5B13 - chains B and J of the 12 polymer chains in the assembly; structure by X-ray diffraction, 2.09 A resolution.

# Chain B
Protein: Phycoerythrin alpha subunit
Source organism: Palmaria palmata
UniProtKB: F2ZAL8 (F2ZAL8_PALPL); residues 1-164 here = UniProt positions 1-164
Amino-acid sequence (164 residues; numbered 1 to 164; the number before each row is that of its first residue):
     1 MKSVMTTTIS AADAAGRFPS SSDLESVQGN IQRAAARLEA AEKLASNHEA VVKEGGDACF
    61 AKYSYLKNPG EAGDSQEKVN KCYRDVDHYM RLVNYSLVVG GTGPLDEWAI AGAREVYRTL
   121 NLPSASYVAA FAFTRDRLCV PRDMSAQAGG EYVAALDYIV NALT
Glycans and other covalent adducts: phycocyanobilin (CYC) linked to Cys82, Cys139
Small-molecule neighbours:
  - phycocyanobilin (CYC), molecule 1: Leu24, Glu25, Gln28
  - phycocyanobilin (CYC), molecule 2: Arg33, Gln147, Glu151
  - phycocyanobilin (CYC), molecule 3: Lys43, Leu44, Asn47, Ala50, Val51, Glu54, Arg137, Leu138, Val140, Arg142, Asp143, Met144, Tyr152
  - phycocyanobilin (CYC), molecule 4: Cys59, Phe60, Leu66, Ala72, Gly73, Lys78, Lys81, Arg84, Asp85, His88, Tyr89, Leu92, Trp108, Ala109, Val116, Tyr117, Leu120, Leu122, Pro123, Ser126, Tyr127

# Chain J
Protein: Phycoerythrin beta subunit
Source organism: Palmaria palmata
UniProtKB: F2ZAL7 (F2ZAL7_PALPL); numbering as in UniProt (aligned over 1-177)
Amino-acid sequence (177 residues; row label = number of the first residue in the row):
     1 MLDAFSRVVV NSDAKAAYVG GSDLQALKKF ITDGNKRLDS VSFVVSNASC IVSDAVSGMI
    61 CENPGLIAPG GNCYTNRRMA ACLRDGEIIL RYASYALLAG DPSVLEDRCL NGLKETYIAL
   121 GVPTNSSVRA VSIMKASATA FVSGTASDRK MACPDGDCSA LASELGSYCD RVAAAIS
Glycans and other covalent adducts: phycocyanobilin (CYC) linked to Cys82, Cys158
Small-molecule neighbours:
  - phycocyanobilin (CYC), molecule 1: Thr32, Asn35, Lys36, Leu38, Asp39, Ser40, Phe43, Val142, Ser143, Gly144, Cys153, Pro154, Asp155, Gly156
  - phycocyanobilin (CYC), molecule 2: Ser57, Ile60, Ile67, Tyr74, Thr75, Asn76, Met79
  - phycocyanobilin (CYC), molecule 3: Met59, Leu66, Asn72, Cys73, Arg77, Arg78, Ala81, Arg84, Asp85, Ile88, Tyr92, Arg108, Cys109, Leu113, Tyr117, Leu120, Val122, Pro123, Ser126, Ser127, Ala130
  - phycourobilin (PUB): Cys50, Asp54, Ser57, Gly58, Cys61, Glu62, Arg129, Ser132, Ile133, Ala136, Ser137, Ala140, Phe141, Thr145, Ala146, Ser147, Asp148, Arg149

# Interface between chain B and chain J
Pairs across the interface (9; chain B residue first):
  Arg135(B) with Arg149(J)
  Val153(B) with Arg149(J)
  Asp157(B) with Ser46(J); Arg149(J), salt bridge
  Asn161(B) with Val45(J); Ser46(J), hydrogen bond (side chain-backbone); Ala48(J); Ser49(J), hydrogen bond
  Thr164(B) with Ser49(J), hydrogen bond (backbone-side chain)
Other interface residues (no listed pair), chain J (7 interface residues in all): Asn47, Met151

# Overview
Chain B and chain J form an interface of 5 and 7 residues respectively, with 3 hydrogen bonds and 1 salt
bridge. Polar contacts include Asp157(B)-Arg149(J), Asn161(B)-Ser46(J) and Asn161(B)-Ser49(J). Ligands of
chain B: phycocyanobilin. Bound to chain J: phycocyanobilin and phycourobilin.
Chain B is Phycoerythrin alpha subunit and chain J is Phycoerythrin beta subunit, both from Palmaria palmata;
the structure, Crystal structure of phycoerythrin, was determined by X-ray diffraction.
